PDB entry 3CCQ | X-ray diffraction, 2.90 A resolution | chains T and 0 of the 31 polymer chains in the assembly

Chain T:
Molecule: 50S ribosomal protein L24P
Organism: Haloarcula marismortui
Reference sequence: P10972 (RL24_HALMA); residues 0-119 here correspond to UniProt positions 1-120 (UniProt number = residue number + 1)
Chain sequence (120 residues; row label = number of the first residue in the row; numbering starts at 0):
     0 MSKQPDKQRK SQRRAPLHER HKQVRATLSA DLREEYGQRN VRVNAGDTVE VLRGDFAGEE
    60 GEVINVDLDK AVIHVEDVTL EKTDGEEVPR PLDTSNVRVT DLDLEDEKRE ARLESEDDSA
Not modelled in the structure: 0

Chain 0:
Molecule: 23S ribosomal RNA
Organism: Haloarcula marismortui
Notes: engineered mutation(s): G2099A, A2488U
Sequence (2923 nucleotides; numbered 1 to 2923; the number before each row is that of its first residue):
     1 GUUGGCUACU AUGCCAGCUG GUGGAUUGCU CGGCUCAGGC GCUGAUGAAG GACGUGCCAA
    61 GCUGCGAUAA GCUGUGGGGA GCCGCACGGA GGCGAAGAAC CACAGAUUUC CGAAUGAGAA
   121 UCUCUCUAAC AAUUGCUUCG CGCAAUGAGG AACCCCGAGA ACUGAAACAU CUCAGUAUCG
   181 GGAGGAACAG AAAACGCAAC GUGAUGUCGU UAGUAACCGC GAGUGAACGC GAUACAGCCC
   241 AAACCGAAGC CCUCACGGGC AAUGUGGUGU CAGGGCUACC UCUCAUCAGC CGACCGUCUU
   301 CACGAAGUCU CUUGGAAUAG AGCGUGAUAC AGGGUGACAA CCCCGUACUG AAGACCAGUA
   361 CGCUGUGCGG UAGUGCCAGA GUAGCGGGGG UUGGAUAUCC CUCGCGAAUA ACGCAGGCAU
   421 CGACUGCGAA GGCUAAACAC AACCUGAGAC CGAUAGUGAA CAAGUAGUGU GAACGAACGC
   481 UGCAAAGUAC CCUCAGAAGG GAGGCGAAAU AGAGCAUGAA AUCAGUUGGC GAUCGAGCGA
   541 CAGGGCAUAC AAGGUCCCUU GACGAAUGAC CGAGACGCGA GUCUCCAGUA AGACUCACGG
   601 GAAGCCGAUG UUCUGUCGUA CGUUUUGAAA AACGAGCCAG GGAGUGUGUC UGUAUGGCAA
   661 GUCUAACCGG AGUAUCCGGG GAGGCACAGG GAAACCGACA UGGCCGCAGG GCUUUGCCCG
   721 AGGGCCGCCG UCUUCAAGGG CGGGGAGCCA UGUGGACACG ACCCGAAUCC GGACGAUCUA
   781 CGCAUGGACA AGAUGAAGCG UGCCGAAAGG CACGUGGAAG UCUGUUAGAG UUGGUGUCCU
   841 ACAAUACCCU CUCGUGAUCU AUGUGUAGGG GUGAAAGGCC CAUCGAGUCC GGCAACAGCU
   901 GGUUCCAAUC GAAACAUGUC GAAGCAUGAC CUCCGCCGAG GUAGUCUGUG AGGUAGAGCG
   961 ACCGAUUGGU GUGUCCGCCU CCGAGAGGAG UCGGCACACC UGUCAAACUC CAAACUUACA
  1021 GACGCUGUUU GACGCGGGGA UUCCGGUGCG CGGGGUAAGC CUGUGUACCA GGAGGGGAAC
  1081 AACCCAGAGA UAGGUUAAGG UCCCCAAGUG UGGAUUAAGU GUAAUCCUCU GAAGGUGGUC
  1141 UCGAGCCCUA GACAGCCGGG AGGUGAGCUU AGAAGCAGCU ACCCUCUAAG AAAAGCGUAA
  1201 CAGCUUACCG GCCGAGGUUU GAGGCGCCCA AAAUGAUCGG GACUCAAAUC CACCACCGAG
  1261 ACCUGUCCGU ACCACUCAUA CUGGUAAUCG AGUAGAUUGG CGCUCUAAUU GGAUGGAAGC
  1321 AGGGGCGAGA GCUCCUGUGG ACCGAUUAGU GACGAAAAUC CUGGCCAUAG UAGCAGCGAU
  1381 AGUCGGGUGA GAACCCCGAC GGCCUAAUGG AUAAGGGUUC CUCAGCACUG CUGAUCAGCU
  1441 GAGGGUUAGC CGGUCCUAAG UCUCACCGCA ACUCGACUGA GACGAAAUGG GAAACAGGUU
  1501 AAUAUUCCUG UGCCAUCAUG CAGUGAAAGU UGACGCCCUG GGGUCGAUCA CGCCGGGCAU
  1561 UCGCCCGGUC GAACCGUCCA ACUCCGUGGA AGCCGUAAUG GCAGGAAGCG GACGAACGGC
  1621 GGCAUAGGGA AACGUGAUUC AACCUGGGGC CCAUGAAAAG ACGAGCAUGA UGUCCGUACC
  1681 GAGAACCGAC ACAGGUGUCC AUGGCGGCGA AAGCCAAGGC CUGUCGGGAG CAACCAACGU
  1741 UAGGGAAUUC GGCAAGUUAG UCCCGUACCU UCGGAAGAAG GGAUGCCUGC UCCGGAACGG
  1801 AGCAGGUCGC AGUGACUCGG AAGCUCGGAC UGUCUAGUAA CAACAUAGGU GACCGCAAAU
  1861 CCGCAAGGAC UCGUACGGUC ACUGAAUCCU GCCCAGUGCA GGUAUCUGAA CACCUCGUAC
  1921 AAGAGGACGA AGGACCUGUC AACGGCGGGG GUAACUAUGA CCCUCUUAAG GUAGCGUAGU
  1981 ACCUUGCCGC AUCAGUAGCG GCUUGCAUGA AUGGAUUAAC CAGAGCUUCA CUGUCCCAAC
  2041 GUUGGGCCCG GUGAACUGUA CAUUCCAGUG CGGAGUCUGG AGACACCCAG GGGGAAGCAA
  2101 AGACCCUAUG GAGCUUUACU GCAGGCUGUC GCUGAGACGU GGUCGCCGAU GUGCAGCAUA
  2161 GGUAGGAGUC GUUACAGAGG UACCCGCGCU AGCGGGCCAC CCAGACAACA GUGAAAUACU
  2221 ACCCGUCGGU GACUGCGACU CUCACUCCGG GAGGAGGACA CCGAUAGCCG GGCAGUUUGA
  2281 CUGGGGCGGU ACGCGCUCGA AAAGAUAUCG AGCGCGCCCU AUGGUCAUCU CAGCCGGGAC
  2341 AGAGACCCGG CGAAGAGUGC AAGAGCAAAA GAUGACUUGA CAGUGUUCUU CCCAACGAGG
  2401 AACGCUGACG CGAAAGCGUG GUCUAGCGAA CCAAUUAGCC UGCUUGAUGC GGGCAAUUGA
  2461 UGACAGAAAA GCUACCCUAG GGAUAACUGA GUCGUCACUC GCAAGAGCAC AUAUCGACCG
  2521 AGUGGCUUGC UACCUCGAUG UCGGUUCCCU CCAUCCUGCC CGUGCAGAAG CGGGCAAGGG
  2581 UGAGGUUGUU CGCCUAUUAA AGGAGGUCGU GAGCUGGGUU UAGACCGUCG UGAGACAGGU
  2641 CGGCUGCUAU CUACUGGGUG UGUAAUGGUG UCUGACAAGA ACGACCGUAU AGUACGAGAG
  2701 GAACUACGGU UGGUGGCCAC UGGUGUACCG GUUGUUCGAG AGAGCACGUG CCGGGUAGCC
  2761 ACGCCACACG GGGUAAGAGC UGAACGCAUC UAAGCUCGAA ACCCACUUGG AAAAGAGACA
  2821 CCGCCGAGGU CCCGCGUACA AGACGCGGUC GAUAGACUCG GGGUGUGCGC GUCGAGGUAA
  2881 CGAGACGUUA AGCCCACGAG CACUAACAGA CCAAAGCCAU CAU
Not modelled in the structure: 1-9, 126-127, 715, 971-998, 1560, 1952-1963, 2137-2236, 2339-2343, 2665-2666, 2915-2923
Modified / non-standard residues: 1MA (6-hydro-1-methyladenosine-5'-monophosphate) at position 628, OMU (o2'-methyluridine 5'-monophosphate) at position 2587, OMG (o2'-methylguanosine-5'-monophosphate) at position 2588, UR3 (3-methyluridine-5'-monophoshate) at position 2619, PSU (pseudouridine-5'-monophosphate) at position 2621

Interface between chain T and chain 0:
Pairs across the interface - 113 pairs, chain T then chain 0:
  Ser-1(T) with A331(0), base contact; A447(0), hydrogen bond to the phosphate
  Lys-2(T) with G332(0), hydrogen bond to the sugar; A447(0), hydrogen bond to the phosphate; G448(0), salt bridge to the phosphate
  Gln-3(T) with G332(0), sugar contact; A447(0), hydrogen bond to the base; G448(0), hydrogen bond to the phosphate
  Pro-4(T) with G332(0), sugar contact; G333(0), sugar contact
  Asp-5(T) with U30(0), hydrogen bond to the sugar; C31(0), phosphate contact; G32(0), base contact
  Lys-6(T) with G446(0), salt bridge to the phosphate
  Gln-7(T) with G332(0), hydrogen bond to the base; G333(0), sugar contact
  Arg-8(T) with U30(0), salt bridge to the phosphate; C31(0), salt bridge to the phosphate; G333(0), sugar contact; G334(0), salt bridge to the phosphate
  Lys-9(T) with G32(0), salt bridge to the phosphate
  Gln-11(T) with G333(0), base contact; G334(0), sugar contact; C344(0), base contact
  Arg-12(T) with C31(0), salt bridge to the phosphate
  Arg-13(T) with C31(0), hydrogen bond to the phosphate; G32(0), salt bridge to the phosphate
  Pro-15(T) with C100(0), sugar contact
  Leu-16(T) with C82(0), phosphate contact; C83(0), phosphate contact; A99(0), sugar contact; C100(0), sugar contact
  His-17(T) with G77(0), base contact; G78(0), sugar contact; A99(0), base contact; C100(0), hydrogen bond to the sugar; C101(0), sugar contact
  His-20(T) with G78(0), sugar contact; G79(0), sugar contact; A99(0), hydrogen bond to the base
  Lys-21(T) with C343(0), hydrogen bond to the sugar; C344(0), phosphate contact; G345(0), salt bridge to the phosphate
  Arg-24(T) with C343(0), sugar contact; C344(0), salt bridge to the phosphate
  Thr-26(T) with C342(0), phosphate contact; C343(0), hydrogen bond to the phosphate
  Arg-32(T) with U308(0), salt bridge to the phosphate
  Arg-38(T) with A306(0), salt bridge to the phosphate; G307(0), salt bridge to the phosphate; U308(0), salt bridge to the phosphate; C343(0), phosphate contact
  Asn-39(T) with C343(0), phosphate contact; C344(0), hydrogen bond to the phosphate
  Arg-41(T) with A80(0), sugar contact; G81(0), salt bridge to the phosphate
  Val-42(T) with G81(0), phosphate contact
  Asn-43(T) with A80(0), hydrogen bond to the phosphate; G81(0), phosphate contact
  Ala-44(T) with G81(0), hydrogen bond to the phosphate
  Arg-52(T) with U308(0), hydrogen bond to the base; A316(0), phosphate contact; A317(0), phosphate contact; U318(0), salt bridge to the phosphate
  Gly-53(T) with G336(0), base contact
  Asp-54(T) with G315(0), hydrogen bond to the sugar; A316(0), sugar contact; G336(0), hydrogen bond to the base
  Val-65(T) with G81(0), sugar contact; C82(0), phosphate contact
  Asp-66(T) with C82(0), phosphate contact
  Leu-67(T) with G81(0), phosphate contact; C82(0), hydrogen bond to the phosphate
  Asp-68(T) with C87(0), phosphate contact
  Lys-69(T) with C87(0), hydrogen bond to the base
  Leu-79(T) with A484(0), sugar contact; A486(0), sugar contact
  Glu-80(T) with A486(0), hydrogen bond to the sugar
  Lys-81(T) with A486(0), salt bridge to the phosphate; G487(0), phosphate contact
  Thr-82(T) with G487(0), hydrogen bond to the phosphate; U488(0), sugar contact; A489(0), base contact
  Asp-83(T) with A489(0), sugar contact
  Val-87(T) with A486(0), phosphate contact
  Arg-89(T) with G336(0), base contact; C483(0), hydrogen bond to the base; A484(0), hydrogen bond to the sugar
  Pro-90(T) with A484(0), sugar contact; A485(0), phosphate contact
  Asp-92(T) with U335(0), sugar contact
  Ser-94(T) with U308(0), base contact; G334(0), hydrogen bond to the base; U335(0), hydrogen bond to the sugar; C342(0), hydrogen bond to the sugar; C343(0), sugar contact
  Asn-95(T) with U308(0), base contact; U335(0), hydrogen bond to the sugar; G336(0), hydrogen bond to the phosphate
  Arg-97(T) with U308(0), sugar contact; C309(0), salt bridge to the phosphate
  Asp-105(T) with A80(0), phosphate contact; A95(0), base contact; G97(0), hydrogen bond to the base
  Glu-106(T) with G97(0), base contact
  Lys-107(T) with G79(0), hydrogen bond to the base; G97(0), base contact
  Arg-111(T) with G79(0), salt bridge to the phosphate; A80(0), salt bridge to the phosphate
  Asp-116(T) with C303(0), sugar contact
  Asp-117(T) with C303(0), phosphate contact
  Ser-118(T) with C303(0), phosphate contact; G304(0), phosphate contact
Also at the interface, not in a pair above, chain T (57 interface residues in all): Glu-18, Ala-25, Leu-51, Arg-108
Also at the interface, not in a pair above, chain 0 (50 interface residues in all): C85, C301, A302, G504

Summary:
The interface between chain T and chain 0 involves 57 residues on one side and 50 on the other; the contacts
include 31 hydrogen bonds and 20 salt bridges. Polar contacts include Gln-3(T)/A447(0), Gln-7(T)/G332(0) and
His-20(T)/A99(0).
Chain T is 50S ribosomal protein L24P and chain 0 is 23S ribosomal RNA, both from Haloarcula marismortui; the
structure, Structure of Anisomycin resistant 50S Ribosomal Subunit: 23S rRNA mutation A2488U, was determined
by X-ray diffraction, deposited together with 3CC2, 3CC4, 3CC7, 3CCE, 3CCJ, 3CCL and 6 further entries.
